Entry 7EIZ (electron microscopy, 3.78 A resolution); this record covers chains A and D of the 11 polymer chains in the assembly.

[Chain A]
Protein: RNA-directed RNA polymerase
From: Severe acute respiratory syndrome coronavirus 2
Notes: EC 2.7.7.48
Reference sequence: P0DTD1 (R1AB_SARS2); residues 1-929 here correspond to UniProt positions 4393-5321 (UniProt number = residue number + 4392)
Amino-acid sequence (929 residues; numbered 1 to 929; the number before each row is that of its first residue):
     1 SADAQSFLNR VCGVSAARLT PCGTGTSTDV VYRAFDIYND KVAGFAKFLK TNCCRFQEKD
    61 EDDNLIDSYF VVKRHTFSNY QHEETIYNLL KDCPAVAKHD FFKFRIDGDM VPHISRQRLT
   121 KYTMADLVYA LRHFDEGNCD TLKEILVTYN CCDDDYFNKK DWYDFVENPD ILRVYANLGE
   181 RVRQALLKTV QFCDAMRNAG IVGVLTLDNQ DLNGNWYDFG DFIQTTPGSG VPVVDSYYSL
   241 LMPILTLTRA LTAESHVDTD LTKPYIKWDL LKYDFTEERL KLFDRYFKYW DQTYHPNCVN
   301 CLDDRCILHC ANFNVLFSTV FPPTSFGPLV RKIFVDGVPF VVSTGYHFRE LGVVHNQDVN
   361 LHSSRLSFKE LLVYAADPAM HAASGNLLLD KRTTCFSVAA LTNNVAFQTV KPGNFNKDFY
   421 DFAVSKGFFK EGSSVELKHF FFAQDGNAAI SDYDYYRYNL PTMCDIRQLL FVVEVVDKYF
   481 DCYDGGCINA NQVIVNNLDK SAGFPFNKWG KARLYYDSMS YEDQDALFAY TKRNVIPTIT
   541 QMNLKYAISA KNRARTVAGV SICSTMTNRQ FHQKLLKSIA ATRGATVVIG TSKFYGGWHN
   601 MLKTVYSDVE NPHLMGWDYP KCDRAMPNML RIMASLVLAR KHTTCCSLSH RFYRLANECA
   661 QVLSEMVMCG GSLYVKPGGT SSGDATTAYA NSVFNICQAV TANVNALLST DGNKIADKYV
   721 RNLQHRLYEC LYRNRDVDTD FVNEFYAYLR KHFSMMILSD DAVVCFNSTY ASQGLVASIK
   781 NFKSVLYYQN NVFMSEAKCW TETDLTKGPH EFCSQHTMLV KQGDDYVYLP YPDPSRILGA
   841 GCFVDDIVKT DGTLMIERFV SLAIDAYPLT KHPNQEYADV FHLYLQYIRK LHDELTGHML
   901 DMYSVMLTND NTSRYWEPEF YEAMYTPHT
Not modelled in the structure: 1-3
Bound ions: Zn2+ site 1: His295, Cys301, Cys306, Cys310; Zn2+ site 2: Cys487, His642, Cys645, Cys646
UniProt features mapped onto this chain:
  - region: Lys545 to Arg555 (Interaction with RMP Remdesivir), Thr582 to Pro620 (RdRp Palm N-ter)
  - active site: Ser759, Asp760, Asp761
  - binding site (Mn(2+)): Asn209, Asp218
  - binding site (Zn(2+)): His295, Cys301, Cys306, Cys310, Cys487, His642, Cys645, Cys646

[Chain D]
Protein: Non-structural protein 8
From: Severe acute respiratory syndrome coronavirus 2
Reference sequence: P0DTD1 (R1AB_SARS2); residues 1-198 here correspond to UniProt positions 3943-4140 (UniProt number = residue number + 3942)
Amino-acid sequence (198 residues; row label = number of the first residue in the row):
     1 AIASEFSSLP SYAAFATAQE AYEQAVANGD SEVVLKKLKK SLNVAKSEFD RDAAMQRKLE
    61 KMADQAMTQM YKQARSEDKR AKVTSAMQTM LFTMLRKLDN DALNNIINNA RDGCVPLNII
   121 PLTTAAKLMV VIPDYNTYKN TCDGTTFTYA SALWEIQQVV DADSKIVQLS EISMDNSPNL
   181 AWPLIVTALR ANSAVKLQ
Not modelled in the structure: 1-5, 192-198
UniProt features mapped onto this chain:
  - site: Gln198 (Cleavage)

[Chain A / chain D interface]
Contacting residue pairs - 18 pairs, chain A then chain D:
  Phe415(A) with Met94(D), hydrophobic
  Lys417(A) with Lys97(D)
  Ile847(A) with Lys79(D); Arg80(D)
  Asp851(A) with Arg75(D), salt bridge; Lys79(D)
  Thr853(A) with Arg75(D)
  Leu854(A) with Lys72(D), hydrogen bond (backbone-side chain); Ser76(D)
  His898(A) with Tyr71(D)
  Met899(A) with Thr68(D); Tyr71(D), hydrophobic
  Met902(A) with Tyr71(D), hydrophobic
  Tyr903(A) with Met67(D), hydrophobic
  Val905(A) with Asp64(D); Met67(D), hydrophobic
  Leu907(A) with Asp64(D)
  Thr908(A) with Lys61(D), hydrogen bond
Also at the interface, not in a pair above, chain A (18 interface residues in all): Asn414, Thr850, Met855, Leu895, Met906
Also at the interface, not in a pair above, chain D (14 interface residues in all): Met87, Met90

[In short]
The interface between chain A and chain D involves 18 residues on one side and 14 on the other; the contacts
include 2 hydrogen bonds and 1 salt bridge. Among the polar pairs are Asp851(A)-Arg75(D), Leu854(A)-Lys72(D)
and Thr908(A)-Lys61(D).
Here chain A is RNA-directed RNA polymerase and chain D is Non-structural protein 8, both from Severe acute
respiratory syndrome coronavirus 2. Entry 7EIZ (Coupling of N7-methyltransferase and 3'-5' exoribonuclease
with SARS-CoV-2 polymerase reveals mechanisms for capping and proofreading) was determined by electron
microscopy together with 7EGQ from the same study.
